Entry 3RTO (X-ray diffraction, 1.80 A resolution); this record covers chains C and D of the 4 polymer chains in the assembly.

# Chain C
Molecule: Insulin
From: Sus scrofa
Notes: fragment: Insulin A chain
UniProtKB: P01315 (INS_PIG); residues 1-21 here correspond to UniProt positions 88-108 (UniProt number = residue number + 87)
Sequence (21 residues; numbered 1 to 21; the number before each row is that of its first residue):
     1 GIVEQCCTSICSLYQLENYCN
Disulfides: Cys6-Cys11

# Chain D
Molecule: Insulin
From: Sus scrofa
Notes: fragment: Insulin B chain
UniProtKB: P01315 (INS_PIG); residues 1-30 here correspond to UniProt positions 25-54 (UniProt number = residue number + 24)
Sequence (30 residues; each row starts with the number of its first residue):
     1 FVNQHLCGSHLVEALYLVCGERGFFYTPKA
Ion coordination: Zn2+ near His10 (its only coordinating residue here)

# Chain C / chain D interface
Contacting residue pairs (38; chain C residue first):
  Gly1(C) with Ala30(D)
  Ile2(C) with Leu11(D), hydrophobic; Leu15(D), hydrophobic
  Val3(C) with Pro28(D), hydrophobic
  Cys6(C) with Gln4(D); His5(D); Leu6(D), hydrogen bond (backbone-backbone); Leu11(D), hydrophobic
  Cys7(C) with His5(D), hydrogen bond (backbone-side chain); Leu6(D); Cys7(D), disulfide
  Thr8(C) with His5(D)
  Ser9(C) with His5(D), hydrogen bond (backbone-side chain)
  Ile10(C) with Asn3(D); Gln4(D); His5(D)
  Cys11(C) with Asn3(D); Gln4(D), hydrogen bond (backbone-backbone)
  Ser12(C) with Asn3(D)
  Leu13(C) with Phe1(D), hydrophobic
  Tyr14(C) with Phe1(D)
  Leu16(C) with Leu6(D), hydrophobic; Leu11(D), hydrophobic; Ala14(D), hydrophobic; Leu15(D)
  Glu17(C) with Val18(D); Arg22(D), salt bridge
  Tyr19(C) with Leu15(D), hydrophobic; Phe24(D); Phe25(D), hydrogen bond (backbone-backbone)
  Cys20(C) with Cys19(D), disulfide; Arg22(D); Gly23(D); Phe25(D)
  Asn21(C) with Arg22(D); Gly23(D), hydrogen bond (backbone-backbone); Phe24(D), hydrogen bond (side chain-backbone); Phe25(D)
Also at the interface, not in a pair above, chain C (19 interface residues in all): Glu4, Asn18
Also at the interface, not in a pair above, chain D (20 interface residues in all): Val2, Tyr26, Thr27
Cross-chain cystine bridges: Cys7(C)-Cys7(D), Cys20(C)-Cys19(D)

# In short
The interface between chain C and chain D involves 19 residues on one side and 20 on the other, with 2
disulfide bonds, 7 hydrogen bonds and 1 salt bridge. Polar pairs include Glu17(C)-Arg22(D), Cys7(C)-His5(D)
and Ser9(C)-His5(D).
Here chain C is Insulin and chain D is Insulin, both from Sus scrofa. Entry 3RTO (Acoustically mounted porcine
insulin microcrystals yield an X-ray SAD structure) was determined by X-ray diffraction.
